4IDS - chain A; structure by X-ray diffraction, 2.04 A resolution.

Chain A:
Protein: Delta-1-pyrroline-5-carboxylate dehydrogenase
Source organism: Mycobacterium tuberculosis
Notes: EC 1.5.1.12
Reference sequence: I6X0K4 (I6X0K4_MYCTU); numbering as in UniProt (aligned over 1-543)
Sequence (563 residues; each row starts with the number of its first residue; numbers below 1 keep their minus sign (Met-19 is residue -19)):
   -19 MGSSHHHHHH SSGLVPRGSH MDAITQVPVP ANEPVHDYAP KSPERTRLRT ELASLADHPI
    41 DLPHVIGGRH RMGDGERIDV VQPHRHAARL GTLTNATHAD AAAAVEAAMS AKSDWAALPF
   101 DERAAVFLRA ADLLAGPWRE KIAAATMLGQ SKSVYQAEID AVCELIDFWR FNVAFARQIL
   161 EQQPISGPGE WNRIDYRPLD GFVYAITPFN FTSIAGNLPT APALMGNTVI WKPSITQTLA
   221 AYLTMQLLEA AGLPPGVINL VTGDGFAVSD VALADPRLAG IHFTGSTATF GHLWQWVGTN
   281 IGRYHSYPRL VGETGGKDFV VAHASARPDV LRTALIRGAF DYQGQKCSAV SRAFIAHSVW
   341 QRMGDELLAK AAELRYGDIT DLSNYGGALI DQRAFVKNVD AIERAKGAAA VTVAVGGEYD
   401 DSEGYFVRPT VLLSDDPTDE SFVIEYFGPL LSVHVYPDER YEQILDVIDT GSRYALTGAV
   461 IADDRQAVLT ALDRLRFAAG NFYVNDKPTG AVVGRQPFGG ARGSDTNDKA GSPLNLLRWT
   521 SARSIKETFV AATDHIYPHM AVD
Disordered / not traced: -19 to -1, 272-273, 543
Modified / non-standard residues: Cys327 (s,s-(2-hydroxyethyl)thiocysteine; CME)
Sequence notes: expression tag (-19 to 0); engineered mutation Asp505 (Gly in I6X0K4)

Summary:
Chain A is Delta-1-pyrroline-5-carboxylate dehydrogenase (Mycobacterium tuberculosis); the structure, Crystal
structure of the Delta-pyrroline-5-carboxylate dehydrogenase from Mycobacterium tuberculosis, was determined
by X-ray diffraction, deposited together with 4IDM, 4IHI and 4JDC.
